PDB entry 9C0K | electron microscopy, 2.72 A resolution | chains B and G of the 6 polymer chains in the assembly

[Chain B]
Name: Guanine nucleotide-binding protein G(I)/G(S)/G(T) subunit beta-1
From: Homo sapiens
Reference sequence: P62873 (GBB1_HUMAN); residue numbers follow UniProt; this construct covers 2-340
Sequence (350 residues; row label = number of the first residue in the row; numbers below 1 keep their minus sign (Met-9 is residue -9)):
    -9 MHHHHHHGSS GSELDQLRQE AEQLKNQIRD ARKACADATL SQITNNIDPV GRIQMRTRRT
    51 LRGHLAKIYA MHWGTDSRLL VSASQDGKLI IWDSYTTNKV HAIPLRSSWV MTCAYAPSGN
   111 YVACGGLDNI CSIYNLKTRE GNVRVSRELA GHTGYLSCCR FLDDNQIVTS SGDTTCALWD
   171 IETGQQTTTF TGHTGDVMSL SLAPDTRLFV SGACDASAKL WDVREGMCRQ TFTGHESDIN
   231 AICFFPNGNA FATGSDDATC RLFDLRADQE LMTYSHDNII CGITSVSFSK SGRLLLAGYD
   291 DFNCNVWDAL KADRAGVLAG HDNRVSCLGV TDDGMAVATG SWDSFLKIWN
Not modelled in the structure: -9 to 2
Differences from the reference sequence: expression tag (-9 to 1)
Swiss-Prot annotation at these positions:
  - modified residue: Ser2 (N-acetylserine), His266 (Phosphohistidine)
  - natural variant: Leu30 (L30F: In MRD42; uncertain significance), Arg52 (R52G: In MRD42), Gly64 (G64V: In MRD42), Asp76 (D76E: In MRD42; D76G: In MRD42), Gly77 (G77S: In MRD42), Lys78 (K78R: In MRD42), Ile80 (I80N: In MRD42; I80T: In MRD42), His91 (H91R: In MRD42; uncertain significance), Ala92 (A92T: In MRD42), Pro94 (P94S: In MRD42), Leu95 (L95P: In MRD42), Arg96 (R96L: In MRD42), 5 further natural variant entries in UniProt

[Chain G]
Name: Guanine nucleotide-binding protein G(I)/G(S)/G(O) subunit gamma-2
From: Homo sapiens
Reference sequence: P59768 (GBG2_HUMAN); residues 5-62 here = UniProt positions 5-62
Sequence (58 residues; numbered 5 to 62; the number before each row is that of its first residue):
     5 NTASIAQARK LVEQLKMEAN IDRIKVSKAA ADLMAYCEAH AKEDPLLTPV PASENPFR
Not modelled in the structure: 5

[Interface between chain B and chain G]
Residue-residue contacts - 96 pairs, chain B then chain G:
  Glu3(B) - Ile9(G)
  Leu4(B) - Ile9(G)
  Leu7(B) - Ile9(G)
  Leu7(B) - Ala12(G)  hydrophobic
  Leu7(B) - Arg13(G)
  Glu10(B) - Val16(G)
  Ala11(B) - Leu15(G)  hydrophobic
  Leu14(B) - Val16(G)  hydrophobic
  Leu14(B) - Leu19(G)  hydrophobic
  Leu14(B) - Lys20(G)
  Lys15(B) - Leu19(G)
  Ile18(B) - Leu19(G)  hydrophobic
  Ile18(B) - Glu22(G)
  Ile18(B) - Ala23(G)  hydrophobic
  Ile18(B) - Arg27(G)
  Ala21(B) - Arg27(G)
  Arg22(B) - Arg27(G)
  Ala24(B) - Lys29(G)
  Cys25(B) - Arg27(G)
  Cys25(B) - Ile28(G)
  Cys25(B) - Lys29(G)
  Cys25(B) - Val30(G)  hydrogen bond (backbone-backbone)
  Ala26(B) - Val30(G)  hydrophobic
  Asp27(B) - Lys29(G)
  Asp27(B) - Val30(G)
  Asp27(B) - Ser31(G)  hydrogen bond
  Ala28(B) - Val30(G)
  Ala28(B) - Ser31(G)
  Leu30(B) - Ala34(G)  hydrophobic
  Ile33(B) - Ser31(G)
  Ile33(B) - Ala34(G)  hydrophobic
  Ile33(B) - Met38(G)  hydrophobic
  Thr34(B) - Met38(G)
  Ile37(B) - Met38(G)  hydrophobic
  Ile37(B) - Glu42(G)
  Val40(B) - Leu51(G)  hydrophobic
  Ile43(B) - Leu50(G)
  Arg48(B) - Phe61(G)  hydrogen bond (side chain-backbone)
  Arg49(B) - Pro60(G)  hydrogen bond (side chain-backbone)
  Arg49(B) - Phe61(G)
  Arg49(B) - Arg62(G)
  Ser84(B) - Phe61(G)
  Tyr85(B) - Pro60(G)
  Tyr85(B) - Phe61(G)  hydrophobic
  Thr181(B) - Lys14(G)
  Gly182(B) - Lys14(G)
  Met217(B) - Met21(G)  hydrophobic
  Cys218(B) - Gln18(G)
  Arg219(B) - Glu22(G)
  Gln220(B) - Glu22(G)
  Gln220(B) - Ile25(G)
  Thr221(B) - Glu22(G)  hydrogen bond
  Phe235(B) - Leu37(G)  hydrophobic
  Phe235(B) - Tyr40(G)  hydrophobic
  Phe235(B) - Cys41(G)  hydrophobic
  Pro236(B) - Tyr40(G)
  Asn237(B) - Tyr40(G)
  Ala240(B) - Leu37(G)  hydrophobic
  Leu252(B) - Leu37(G)  hydrophobic
  Asp254(B) - Ala33(G)
  Asp254(B) - Leu37(G)
  Arg256(B) - Asp26(G)
  Arg256(B) - Arg27(G)
  Arg256(B) - Ile28(G)  hydrogen bond (backbone-backbone)
  Arg256(B) - Lys32(G)
  Arg256(B) - Asp36(G)  salt bridge
  Ala257(B) - Ala33(G)  hydrophobic
  Asp258(B) - Ile25(G)
  Asp258(B) - Arg27(G)  salt bridge
  Gln259(B) - Val30(G)
  Leu261(B) - Val30(G)  hydrophobic
  Ser279(B) - Asp48(G)  hydrogen bond
  Lys280(B) - Glu47(G)
  Lys280(B) - Asp48(G)  hydrogen bond (backbone-side chain)
  Ser281(B) - Tyr40(G)
  Ser281(B) - Cys41(G)  hydrogen bond (backbone-side chain)
  Ser281(B) - His44(G)
  Ser281(B) - Asp48(G)  hydrogen bond
  Ser281(B) - Leu51(G)
  Gly282(B) - Cys41(G)
  Arg283(B) - Cys41(G)
  Arg283(B) - Leu51(G)
  Leu300(B) - Met38(G)  hydrophobic
  Asp323(B) - Pro49(G)
  Gly324(B) - Pro49(G)
  Gly324(B) - Leu50(G)
  Met325(B) - Pro49(G)  hydrophobic
  Met325(B) - Leu50(G)
  Met325(B) - Val54(G)  hydrophobic
  Met325(B) - Asn59(G)
  Met325(B) - Pro60(G)
  Ala326(B) - Phe61(G)  hydrophobic
  Val327(B) - Leu50(G)  hydrophobic
  Ile338(B) - Phe61(G)  hydrophobic
  Asn340(B) - Asn59(G)  hydrogen bond
  Asn340(B) - Phe61(G)
Other interface residues (no listed pair), chain B (61 interface residues in all): Gln17, Met45, Trp63, Leu284, Val320
Other interface residues (no listed pair), chain G (42 interface residues in all): Ser8, Ala45, Glu58

[Summary]
Chain B and chain G form an interface of 61 and 42 residues respectively; the contacts include 11 hydrogen
bonds and 2 salt bridges. Polar contacts include Arg256(B)-Asp36(G), Asp258(B)-Arg27(G) and Asp27(B)-Ser31(G).
Chain B is Guanine nucleotide-binding protein G(I)/G(S)/G(T) subunit beta-1 and chain G is Guanine
nucleotide-binding protein G(I)/G(S)/G(O) subunit gamma-2, both from Homo sapiens; the structure, Cryo-EM
structure of glucagon-like peptide-1 receptor (GLP-1R)-Gs complex with Exendin-phe1, was determined by
electron microscopy.
